Entry 8J20 (electron microscopy, 3.20 A resolution); this record covers chains A and C of the 5 polymer chains in the assembly.

Chain A:
Name: Guanine nucleotide-binding protein G(I)/G(S)/G(T) subunit beta-1
Source organism: Homo sapiens
Reference sequence: P62873 (GBB1_HUMAN); residues 13-351 here correspond to UniProt positions 2-340 (UniProt number = residue number - 11)
Sequence (377 residues; numbered 1 to 377; the number before each row is that of its first residue):
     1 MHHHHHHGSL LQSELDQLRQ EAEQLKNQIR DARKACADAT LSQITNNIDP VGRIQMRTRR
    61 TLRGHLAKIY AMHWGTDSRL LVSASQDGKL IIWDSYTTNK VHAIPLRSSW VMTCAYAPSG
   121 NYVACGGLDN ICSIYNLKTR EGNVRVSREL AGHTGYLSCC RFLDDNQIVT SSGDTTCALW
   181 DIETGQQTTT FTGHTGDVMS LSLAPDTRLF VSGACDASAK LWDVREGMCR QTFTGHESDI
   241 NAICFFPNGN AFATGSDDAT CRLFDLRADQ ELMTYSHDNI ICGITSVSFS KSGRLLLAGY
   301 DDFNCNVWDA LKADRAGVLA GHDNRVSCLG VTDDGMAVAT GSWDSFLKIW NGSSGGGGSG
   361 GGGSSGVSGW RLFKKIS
Disordered / not traced: 1-13, 354-377
Construct notes: initiating methionine (1); expression tag (2-12, 352-377)
UniProt features mapped onto this chain:
  - modified residue: Ser-13 (N-acetylserine), His-277 (Phosphohistidine)

Chain C:
Name: Guanine nucleotide-binding protein G(i) subunit alpha-1
Source organism: Homo sapiens
Reference sequence: P63096 (GNAI1_HUMAN); residue numbers follow UniProt; this construct covers 1-354
Sequence (354 residues; each row starts with the number of its first residue):
     1 MGCTLSAEDK AAVERSKMID RNLREDGEKA AREVKLLLLG AGESGKSTIV KQMKIIHEAG
    61 YSEEECKQYK AVVYSNTIQS IIAIIRAMGR LKIDFGDSAR ADDARQLFVL AGAAEEGFMT
   121 AELAGVIKRL WKDSGVQACF NRSREYQLND SAAYYLNDLD RIAQPNYIPT QQDVLRTRVK
   181 TTGIVETHFT FKDLHFKMFD VGGQRSERKK WIHCFEGVTA IIFCVALSDY DLVLAEDEEM
   241 NRMHESMKLF DSICNNKWFT DTSIILFLNK KDLFEEKIKK SPLTICYPEY AGSNTYEEAA
   301 AYIQCQFEDL NKRKDTKEIY THFTCATDTK NVQFVFDAVT DVIIKNNLKD CGLF
Disordered / not traced: 1, 57-181, 235-239
UniProt features mapped onto this chain:
  - region: Lys-35 to Thr-48 (G1 motif), Asp-173 to Thr-181 (G2 motif), Phe-196 to Arg-205 (G3 motif), Ile-265 to Asp-272 (G4 motif), Thr-324 to Thr-329 (G5 motif)
  - binding site (GTP): Glu-43 to Thr-48, Ser-151, Leu-175 to Thr-181, Asp-200 to Gln-204, Asn-269 to Asp-272, Ala-326
  - binding site (Mg(2+)): Ser-47, Thr-181
  - modified residue: Arg-178 (ADP-ribosylarginine), Gln-204 (Deamidated glutamine), Cys-351 (ADP-ribosylcysteine)
  - lipidation: Gly-2 (N-myristoyl glycine), Cys-3 (S-palmitoyl cysteine)
  - natural variant: Gly-40 (G40C: In NEDHISB; G40R: In NEDHISB), Gly-45 (G45D: In NEDHISB), Thr-48 (T48I: In NEDHISB; T48K: In NEDHISB), Gln-52 (Q52P: In NEDHISB), Ser-75 (deletion: In NEDHISB; uncertain significance), Gln-172 (deletion: In NEDHISB), Asp-173 (D173V: In NEDHISB), Glu-186 to Phe-189 (deletion: In NEDHISB; uncertain significance), Cys-224 (C224Y: In NEDHISB), Lys-270 (K270N: In NEDHISB; K270R: In NEDHISB), Asp-272 (D272G: In NEDHISB), Ala-326 (A326P: In NEDHISB), 1 further natural variant entry in UniProt
  - mutagenesis: Gly-42 (G42R: Abolishes switch to an activated conformation and dissociation from beta and gamma subunits upon GTP binding. Abolishes interaction with RGS family members), Glu-116 (E116L: Enhances interaction (inactive GDP-bound) with RGS14), Gln-147 (Q147L: Enhances interaction (inactive GDP-bound) with RGS14), Glu-245 (E245L: Enhances interaction (inactive GDP-bound) with RGS14)
What the authors report for this chain:
  - binding site for the ligand 9T4: Leu-353

Chain A / chain C interface:
Pairs across the interface - 41 pairs, chain A then chain C:
  Gly-64(A) / Leu-23(C)
  Leu-66(A) / Gly-27(C)
  Lys-68(A) / His-213(C)  hydrogen bond (side chain-backbone)
  Lys-68(A) / Cys-214(C)  hydrogen bond (side chain-backbone)
  Lys-68(A) / Glu-216(C)
  Gln-86(A) / Cys-214(C)
  Lys-89(A) / Leu-23(C)
  Ile-91(A) / Leu-23(C)  hydrophobic
  Asn-99(A) / Val-13(C)
  Asn-99(A) / Ser-16(C)
  Lys-100(A) / Ser-16(C)
  Lys-100(A) / Ile-19(C)
  Lys-100(A) / Asp-20(C)  salt bridge
  Val-101(A) / Arg-15(C)  hydrogen bond (backbone-side chain)
  Val-101(A) / Ile-19(C)
  His-102(A) / Arg-15(C)
  Ala-103(A) / Ile-19(C)  hydrophobic
  Trp-110(A) / Ile-184(C)
  Trp-110(A) / Glu-186(C)  hydrogen bond
  Trp-110(A) / Phe-199(C)  hydrophobic
  Trp-110(A) / Cys-214(C)
  Trp-110(A) / Phe-215(C)  hydrophobic
  Leu-128(A) / Ile-184(C)  hydrophobic
  Leu-128(A) / Gln-204(C)
  Asn-130(A) / Thr-182(C)  hydrogen bond (side chain-backbone)
  Asn-130(A) / Gly-183(C)
  Gly-142(A) / Arg-15(C)
  Tyr-156(A) / Ser-206(C)
  Tyr-156(A) / Lys-210(C)
  Tyr-156(A) / Trp-211(C)
  Gly-173(A) / Ser-206(C)
  Asp-197(A) / Ser-206(C)
  Asp-197(A) / Glu-207(C)
  Met-199(A) / Lys-210(C)
  Cys-215(A) / Glu-207(C)
  Cys-215(A) / Lys-210(C)
  Asp-239(A) / Lys-210(C)  salt bridge
  Arg-325(A) / Trp-258(C)
  Trp-343(A) / His-213(C)
  Trp-343(A) / Glu-216(C)
  Trp-343(A) / Trp-258(C)  hydrophobic
Also at the interface, not in a pair above, chain A (28 interface residues in all): Arg-63, Met-112, Asp-129, His-153, Asn-241
Also at the interface, not in a pair above, chain C (23 interface residues in all): Lys-35

In short:
The interface between chain A and chain C involves 28 residues on one side and 23 on the other, with 5
hydrogen bonds and 2 salt bridges. Polar contacts include Lys-100(A)/Asp-20(C), Asp-239(A)/Lys-210(C) and
Lys-68(A)/His-213(C). The paper reports a binding site for the ligand 9T4 at Leu-353(C).
Chain A is Guanine nucleotide-binding protein G(I)/G(S)/G(T) subunit beta-1 and chain C is Guanine
nucleotide-binding protein G(i) subunit alpha-1, both from Homo sapiens; the structure, Cryo-EM structure of
FFAR3 bound with valeric acid and AR420626, was determined by electron microscopy (same publication as 8J21,
8J22 and 8J24).
